Entry 9N81 (electron microscopy, 2.80 A resolution); this record covers chains J and M of the 20 polymer chains in the assembly.

Chain J:
Molecule: 68-nt DNA strand
Sequence (68 nucleotides; each row starts with the number of its first residue):
     1 CGCGCCCAGC TTTCCCAGCT AATAAACTAA AAACATTCGT TCACGTGAGT TCCAGTACAA
    61 GTCTAGTC
Not modelled in the structure: 1-26

Chain M:
Molecule: DNA-directed DNA/RNA polymerase mu
Organism: Homo sapiens
Notes: EC 2.7.7.7
UniProt: Q9NP87 (DPOLM_HUMAN); numbering as in UniProt (aligned over 1-494)
Chain sequence (512 residues; numbered -17 to 494; the number before each row is that of its first residue; numbers below 1 keep their minus sign (His-17 is residue -17)):
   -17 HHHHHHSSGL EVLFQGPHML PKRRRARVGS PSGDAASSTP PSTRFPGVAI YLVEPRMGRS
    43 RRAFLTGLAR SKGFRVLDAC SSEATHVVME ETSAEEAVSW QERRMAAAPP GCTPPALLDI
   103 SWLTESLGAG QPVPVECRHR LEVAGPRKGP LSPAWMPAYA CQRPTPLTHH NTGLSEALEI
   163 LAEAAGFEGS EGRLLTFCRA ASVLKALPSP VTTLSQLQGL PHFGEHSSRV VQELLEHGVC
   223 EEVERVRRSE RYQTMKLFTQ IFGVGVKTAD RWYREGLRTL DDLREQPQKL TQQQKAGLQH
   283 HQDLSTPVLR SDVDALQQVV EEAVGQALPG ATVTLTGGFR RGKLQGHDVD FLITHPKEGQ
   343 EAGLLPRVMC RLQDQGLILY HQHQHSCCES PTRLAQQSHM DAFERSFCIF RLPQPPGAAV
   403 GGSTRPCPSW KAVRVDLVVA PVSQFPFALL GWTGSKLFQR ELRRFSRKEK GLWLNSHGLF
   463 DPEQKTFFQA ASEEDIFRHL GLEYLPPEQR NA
Not modelled in the structure: -17 to 24, 123-135, 367-383, 399-410
Sequence notes: expression tag (-17 to 0)
Metal / ion sites: Mg2+: Asp330, Asp332 (together with DZ4)
Ligand contacts: DZ4: Gly319, Gly320, Arg323, Lys325, Gly328, His329, Asp330, Val331, Asp332, Gly433, Trp434, Thr435, Gly436, Ser437, Lys438, Gln441, Arg445
UniProt features mapped onto this chain:
  - region: Arg323 to Asp332 (Involved in ssDNA binding)
  - binding site (Mg(2+)): Asp330, Asp332, Asp418
  - site: Gly433 (Responsible for the low discrimination between dNTP and rNTP)
  - modified residue: Ser12 (Phosphoserine)

Interface between chain J and chain M:
Residue-residue contacts - 9 pairs, chain J then chain M:
  DC63(J) with Gly174(M), base contact; Leu177(M), sugar contact; Lys450(M), salt bridge to the phosphate
  DT64(J) with Arg442(M), salt bridge to the phosphate; Arg445(M), hydrogen bond to the base
  DA65(J) with Arg445(M), sugar contact; Arg449(M), salt bridge to the phosphate; Leu456(M), sugar contact
  DT67(J) with Arg387(M), sugar contact
Also at the interface, not in a pair above, chain J (7 interface residues in all): DT62, DG66, DC68
Also at the interface, not in a pair above, chain M (17 interface residues in all): Arg181, Gln364, His365, Ala384, Phe385, Lys438, Arg446, Asn457, His459

Summary:
The interface between chain J and chain M involves 7 residues on one side and 17 on the other; the contacts
include 1 hydrogen bond and 3 salt bridges. Among the polar pairs are DT64(J)-Arg445(M), DC63(J)-Lys450(M) and
DT64(J)-Arg442(M). Chain M binds DZ4.
Here chain J is a 68-nt DNA strand and chain M is DNA-directed DNA/RNA polymerase mu (Homo sapiens). Entry
9N81 (A gap-filling complex with Pol mu engaged in the NHEJ Pathway) was determined by electron microscopy
together with 9CQ3, 9CQ6, 9CQC, 9N82 and 9N83 from the same study.
